PDB entry 8DD3 | electron microscopy, 2.90 A resolution | chains D and E of the 9 polymer chains in the assembly

[Chain D]
Name: Gamma-aminobutyric acid receptor subunit alpha-1
Source organism: Homo sapiens
UniProt: P14867 (GBRA1_HUMAN); residues 1-312 here correspond to UniProt positions 28-339 (UniProt number = residue number + 27)
Sequence (358 residues; numbered 1 to 358; the number before each row is that of its first residue):
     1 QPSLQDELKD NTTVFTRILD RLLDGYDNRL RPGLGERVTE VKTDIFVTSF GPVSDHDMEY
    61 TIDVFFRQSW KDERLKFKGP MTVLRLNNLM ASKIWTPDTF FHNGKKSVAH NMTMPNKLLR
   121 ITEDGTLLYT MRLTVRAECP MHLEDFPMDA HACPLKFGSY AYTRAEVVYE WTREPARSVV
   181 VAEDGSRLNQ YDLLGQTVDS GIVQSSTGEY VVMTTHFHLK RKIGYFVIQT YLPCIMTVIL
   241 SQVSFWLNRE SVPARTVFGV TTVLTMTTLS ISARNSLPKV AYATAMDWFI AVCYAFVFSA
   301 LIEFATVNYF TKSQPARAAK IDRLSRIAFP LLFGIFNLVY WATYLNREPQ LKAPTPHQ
Unresolved in the structure: 1-9, 348-358
Differences from the reference sequence: expression tag (313-358)
UniProt features mapped onto this chain:
  - binding site (4-aminobutanoate): Arg67, Thr130
  - binding site (3alpha-hydroxy-5alpha-pregnan-11,20-dione): Trp246
  - glycosylation (N-linked (GlcNAc...) asparagine): Asn11, Asn111
Cystine bridges: Cys139-Cys153
Glycans and other covalent adducts: N-acetylglucosamine (NAG) linked to Asn111
Ligand contacts:
  - gamma-amino-butanoic acid (ABU): Phe65, Arg67, Leu118, Thr130
  - R63 (methyl 4-ethyl-6,7-dimethoxy-9H-pyrido[3,4-b]indole-3-carboxylate), molecule 1: Phe100, His102, Gly158, Ser159, Tyr160, Ala161, Val203, Ser205, Ser206, Thr207, Tyr210, Val211, Val212
  - R63, molecule 2: Ile228, Leu232, Pro233, Met236, Thr237, Leu240, Thr265
Reported in the primary citation:
  - binding site for R63: His102, Tyr210, Pro233
  - mutagenesis - Y210F (8-fold): decreased binding to R63 (citing earlier work)
  - mutagenesis - H102R: abolished binding to R63 (from molecular simulation)
  - specificity-determining residues: Val203 (by similarity / conservation)
  - specificity-determining residues: Gly201, Ser205 (citing earlier work)

[Chain E]
Name: Gamma-aminobutyric acid receptor subunit gamma-2
Source organism: Homo sapiens
UniProt: P18507 (GBRG2_HUMAN); residues 1-322 here correspond to UniProt positions 40-361 (UniProt number = residue number + 39)
Sequence (417 residues; each row starts with the number of its first residue; numbers below 1 keep their minus sign (Trp-36 is residue -36)):
   -36 WSHPQFEKGG GSGGGSGGSS AWSHPQFEKL EVLFQGPQKS DDDYEDYASN KTWVLTPKVP
    24 EGDVTVILNN LLEGYDNKLR PDIGVKPTLI HTDMYVNSIG PVNAINMEYT IDIFFAQTWY
    84 DRRLKFNSTI KVLRLNSNMV GKIWIPDTFF RNSKKADAHW ITTPNRMLRI WNDGRVLYTL
   144 RLTIDAECQL QLHNFPMDEH SCPLEFSSYG YPREEIVYQW KRSSVEVGDT RSWRLYQFSF
   204 VGLRNTTEVV KTTSGDYVVM SVYFDLSRRM GYFTIQTYIP CTLIVVLSWV SFWINKDAVP
   264 ARTSLGITTV LTMTTLSTIA RKSLPKVSYV TAMDLFVSVC FIFVFSALVE YGTLHYFVSS
   324 QPARAAKMDS YARIFFPTAF CLFNLVYWVS YLYLSRGSGA TNFSLLKQAG DVEENPG
Unresolved in the structure: -36 to 24, 358-380
Differences from the reference sequence: expression tag (-36 to 0, 323-380)
UniProt features mapped onto this chain:
  - glycosylation (N-linked (GlcNAc...) asparagine): Asn13, Asn90, Asn208
Cystine bridges: Cys151-Cys165
Glycans and other covalent adducts: N-acetylglucosamine (NAG) linked to Asn208
Ligand contacts: R63 (methyl 4-ethyl-6,7-dimethoxy-9H-pyrido[3,4-b]indole-3-carboxylate): Met57, Tyr58, Phe77, Phe78, Ala79, Met130, Thr142
Reported in the primary citation:
  - binding site for R63: Phe77, Thr142

[Chain D / chain E interface]
Pairs across the interface (65; chain D residue first):
  Asp27(D) - Thr28(E)  hydrogen bond
  Asn28(D) - Asn101(E)  hydrogen bond (backbone-side chain)
  Arg29(D) - Leu31(E)
  Arg29(D) - Asn32(E)  hydrogen bond
  Arg29(D) - Leu35(E)
  Arg29(D) - Met102(E)
  Leu30(D) - Val27(E)  hydrophobic
  Leu30(D) - Thr28(E)
  Leu34(D) - Val27(E)  hydrophobic
  His56(D) - Arg197(E)
  Asp57(D) - Arg197(E)  hydrogen bond (backbone-side chain)
  Met58(D) - Tyr199(E)  hydrogen bond
  Asp98(D) - Asn99(E)
  Asp98(D) - Thr126(E)
  Thr99(D) - Ile124(E)
  Thr99(D) - Thr125(E)  hydrogen bond (backbone-backbone)
  Phe100(D) - Ile124(E)
  Phe100(D) - Asn128(E)
  Phe100(D) - Arg144(E)
  Phe101(D) - Arg144(E)  hydrogen bond (backbone-side chain)
  His102(D) - Asn60(E)
  His102(D) - Arg144(E)  hydrogen bond (backbone-side chain)
  Gly104(D) - Arg144(E)  hydrogen bond (backbone-side chain)
  Lys105(D) - His122(E)
  Lys105(D) - Arg197(E)
  Ser107(D) - Ile124(E)
  Ala109(D) - Ile124(E)  hydrophobic
  Met131(D) - Thr125(E)
  Pro140(D) - Ser195(E)
  Tyr160(D) - Phe77(E)  hydrophobic
  Tyr160(D) - Asn128(E)
  Tyr160(D) - Arg129(E)
  Tyr160(D) - Met130(E)  hydrophobic
  Tyr160(D) - Thr142(E)  hydrogen bond
  Tyr160(D) - Leu143(E)
  Tyr160(D) - Arg144(E)
  Ala161(D) - Leu98(E)
  Ala161(D) - Met130(E)  hydrophobic
  Ala161(D) - Arg132(E)
  Tyr162(D) - Asn99(E)
  Thr163(D) - Arg132(E)
  Glu166(D) - Arg97(E)
  Thr207(D) - Arg132(E)  hydrogen bond (backbone-side chain)
  Tyr210(D) - Arg132(E)  hydrogen bond
  Val252(D) - Ile257(E)  hydrophobic
  Val252(D) - Ala261(E)  hydrophobic
  Pro253(D) - Ala264(E)  hydrophobic
  Thr256(D) - Ile257(E)
  Thr256(D) - Ala264(E)
  Thr256(D) - Leu268(E)
  Val257(D) - Ser267(E)
  Val260(D) - Leu268(E)  hydrophobic
  Val260(D) - Thr271(E)
  Val263(D) - Leu250(E)  hydrophobic
  Leu264(D) - Thr275(E)
  Lys279(D) - Tyr199(E)
  Lys279(D) - Gln200(E)
  Lys279(D) - Tyr235(E)
  Val280(D) - Tyr235(E)
  Tyr294(D) - Leu246(E)
  Phe298(D) - Val249(E)  hydrophobic
  Leu301(D) - Val253(E)  hydrophobic
  Ala305(D) - Val253(E)  hydrophobic
  Asn308(D) - Ile257(E)
  Asn308(D) - Asn258(E)  hydrogen bond (side chain-backbone)
Also at the interface, not in a pair above, chain D (50 interface residues in all): Trp95, Pro97, Val108, Leu133, Ser206, Thr267, Ile271, Arg274, Ala281, Phe304
Also at the interface, not in a pair above, chain E (49 interface residues in all): Glu189, Arg232, Gly234, Ile238, Gln239, Ile247, Trp256, Leu279, Ile282

[Overview]
50 residues of chain D and 49 residues of chain E are in contact, with 13 hydrogen bonds. Polar pairs include
Asp27(D)-Thr28(E), Asn28(D)-Asn101(E) and Arg29(D)-Asn32(E). From the paper: a binding site for R63 at
His102(D), Tyr210(D) and Phe77(E) among others; Y210F of chain D reduces binding to R63.
Here chain D is Gamma-aminobutyric acid receptor subunit alpha-1 and chain E is Gamma-aminobutyric acid
receptor subunit gamma-2, both from Homo sapiens. Entry 8DD3 (Human GABAA receptor alpha1-beta2-gamma2 subtype
in complex with GABA plus DMCM) was determined by electron microscopy (same publication as 8DD2).
